8TDV - chains E and F of the 6 polymer chains in the assembly; structure by electron microscopy, 3.44 A resolution.

Chain E (and F):
Name: Deoxynucleoside triphosphate triphosphohydrolase SAMHD1
From: Homo sapiens
Notes: EC 3.1.5.-; chain F of this document is another copy of the same molecule, construct and numbering; everything in this record applies to it too
Reference sequence: Q9Y3Z3 (SAMH1_HUMAN); residue numbers follow UniProt; this construct covers 1-626
Chain sequence (626 residues; row label = number of the first residue in the row):
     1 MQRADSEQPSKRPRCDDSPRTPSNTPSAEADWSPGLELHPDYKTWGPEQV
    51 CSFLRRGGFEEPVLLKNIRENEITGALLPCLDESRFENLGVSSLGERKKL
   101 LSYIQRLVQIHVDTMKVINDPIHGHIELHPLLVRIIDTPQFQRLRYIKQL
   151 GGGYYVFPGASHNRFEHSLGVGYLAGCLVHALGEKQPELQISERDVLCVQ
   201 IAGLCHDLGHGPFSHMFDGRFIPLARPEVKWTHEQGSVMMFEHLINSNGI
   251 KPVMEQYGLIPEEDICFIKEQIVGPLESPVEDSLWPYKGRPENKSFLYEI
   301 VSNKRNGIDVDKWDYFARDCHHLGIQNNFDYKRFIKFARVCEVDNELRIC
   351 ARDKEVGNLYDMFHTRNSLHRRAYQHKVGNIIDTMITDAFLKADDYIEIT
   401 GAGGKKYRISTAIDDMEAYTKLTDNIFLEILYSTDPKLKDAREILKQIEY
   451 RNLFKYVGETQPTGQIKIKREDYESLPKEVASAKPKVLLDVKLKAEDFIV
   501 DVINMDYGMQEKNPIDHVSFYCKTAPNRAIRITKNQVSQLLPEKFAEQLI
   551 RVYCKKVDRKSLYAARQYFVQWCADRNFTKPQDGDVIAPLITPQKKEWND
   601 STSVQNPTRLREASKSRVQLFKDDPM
Not modelled in the structure: 1-113, 488-490, 506-513, 537-546, 580-626 (chain F: 1-112, 278-281, 463-465, 507-513, 521-525, 537-545, 580-626)
UniProt features mapped onto this chain:
  - active site: His-233
  - binding site (GTP): Lys-116, Val-117, Asp-137, Gln-142, Arg-145, Arg-451, Lys-455, Lys-523
  - binding site (dATP): Asn-119, Gln-149, Val-156, Arg-164, His-210, His-215, Lys-312, Tyr-315, Asp-319, Arg-333, Arg-352, Lys-354, Asn-358, Arg-366, Gln-375, His-376, Lys-377, Lys-523
  - binding site (dCTP): Asn-119, Gln-149, Val-156, Arg-164, His-210, His-215, Lys-312, Tyr-315, Asp-319, Arg-333, Arg-352, Lys-354, Arg-366, Arg-372, Gln-375, His-376, Lys-377, Lys-523
  - binding site (dGTP): Asn-119, Gln-149, Leu-150, Val-156, Arg-164, Lys-312, Tyr-315, Asp-319, Arg-333, Arg-352, Lys-354, Asn-358, Arg-366, Tyr-374, Gln-375, His-376, Lys-377, Lys-523
  - binding site (dTTP): Asn-119, Gln-149, Val-156, Arg-164, His-210, His-215, Lys-312, Tyr-315, Asp-319, Arg-333, Arg-352, Lys-354, Gln-375, His-376, Lys-377, Lys-523
  - binding site (Mn(2+)): His-167, His-206, Asp-207, Asp-311
  - modified residue: Met-1 (N-acetylmethionine), Ser-18 (Phosphoserine), Thr-21 (Phosphothreonine), Thr-25 (Phosphothreonine), Ser-33 (Phosphoserine), Ser-93 (Phosphoserine), Thr-592 (Microbial infection: Phosphothreonine)
  - cross-link (Glycyl lysine isopeptide (Lys-Gly)): Lys-467 (interchain with G-Cter in SUMO2), Lys-469 (interchain with G-Cter in SUMO2), Lys-492 (interchain with G-Cter in SUMO2), Lys-622 (interchain with G-Cter in SUMO2)
  - natural variant: Asp-120 to His-123 (deletion: In AGS5), His-123 (H123P: In AGS5), Arg-143 (R143C: In AGS5; R143H: In AGS5), Arg-145 (R145Q: In AGS5), His-167 (H167Y: In AGS5), Ile-201 (I201N: In AGS5 and CHBL2), Gly-209 (G209S: In AGS5), Met-254 (M254V: In AGS5), Arg-290 (R290H: In AGS5), Leu-369 (L369S: In AGS5), Met-385 (M385V: In AGS5), Ile-448 (I448T: In AGS5), 1 further natural variant entry in UniProt
  - mutagenesis: Leu-77 (L77F: Increased stability of the tetramer and increased deoxynucleoside triphosphate (dNTPase) activity; when associated with F-77 and F-80 and R-111), Cys-80 (C80F: Increased stability of the tetramer and increased deoxynucleoside triphosphate (dNTPase) activity; when associated with F-77 and R-111), His-111 (H111R: Increased stability of the tetramer and increased deoxynucleoside triphosphate (dNTPase) activity; when associated with F-77 and F-80), Asp-137 (D137A: Impairs homotetramerization and nearly abolishes dNTPase activity), Gln-142 (Q142E/A: Impairs homotetramerization and nearly abolishes dNTPase activity; when associated with K-145), Arg-143 (R143A: Abolished ability to restrict infection by viruses), Arg-145 (R145A: Impairs homotetramerization and nearly abolishes dNTPase activity. Abolished ability to restrict infection by viruses; R145K: Impairs homotetramerization and nearly abolishes dNTPase activity ...), Gln-149 (Q149A: Abolished dNTPase activity without affecting homotetramerization. Abolished dNTPase activity; when associated with A-319), Arg-164 (R164A: Abolished ability to restrict infection by viruses), His-167 (H167A: Abolished ability to restrict infection by viruses), His-206 to Asp-207 (Abolishes zinc binding and dNTPase activity. Does not affect ability to promote DNA end resection at stalled replication forks), His-206 (H206A: Abolished ability to restrict infection by viruses), 33 further mutagenesis entries in UniProt
What the authors report for this chain:
  - binding site for the 6-nt RNA strand: Asp-137, Arg-145
  - binding site for the 6-nt RNA strand: Lys-116, Arg-371, Arg-451, Lys-455 (proposed by the authors, not directly observed)
  - mutagenesis - D137N: increased catalytic activity on XTP
  - mutagenesis - D137N: increased binding to dX
  - mutagenesis - D137N (8-fold): increased binding to XTP

Chain E / chain F interface:
Residue-residue contacts (5):
  Asn-119(E) / Pro-158(F)
  Asp-137(E) / Tyr-450(F)
  Asp-137(E) / Arg-451(F)
  Pro-158(E) / Asn-119(F)
  Asn-425(E) / Leu-428(F)
Also at the interface, not in a pair above, chain E (10 interface residues in all): Thr-138, Gly-159, Ser-161, His-322, Leu-428, Glu-449
Also at the interface, not in a pair above, chain F (10 interface residues in all): Pro-121, Asp-137, Ser-161, Asn-425, Glu-449

In short:
The chain E/chain F interface involves 10 residues from each chain. UniProt lists active-site residue
His-233(E), 8 GTP-binding residues, 18 dATP-binding residues and 18 dCTP-binding residues on chain E. The
paper reports a binding site for the 6-nt RNA strand at Asp-137(E), Arg-145(E) and Lys-116(E) among others;
D137N of chain E increases catalytic activity on XTP.
Chain E and chain F are both Deoxynucleoside triphosphate triphosphohydrolase SAMHD1 (Homo sapiens); the
structure, ssRNA bound SAMHD1 T closed, was determined by electron microscopy, deposited together with 8TDW.
